Entry 7Z2U (X-ray diffraction, 1.90 A resolution); this record covers chains A and B.

[Chain A (and B)]
Protein: Ferulic acid esterase
Source organism: Lentilactobacillus buchneri
Notes: EC 3.1.1.73; chain B of this document is another copy of the same molecule, construct and numbering; everything in this record applies to it too
UniProtKB: D7RU28 (D7RU28_LENBU); residue numbers follow UniProt; this construct covers 1-260
Amino-acid sequence (282 residues; numbered -21 to 260; the number before each row is that of its first residue; numbers below 1 keep their minus sign (Met-21 is residue -21)):
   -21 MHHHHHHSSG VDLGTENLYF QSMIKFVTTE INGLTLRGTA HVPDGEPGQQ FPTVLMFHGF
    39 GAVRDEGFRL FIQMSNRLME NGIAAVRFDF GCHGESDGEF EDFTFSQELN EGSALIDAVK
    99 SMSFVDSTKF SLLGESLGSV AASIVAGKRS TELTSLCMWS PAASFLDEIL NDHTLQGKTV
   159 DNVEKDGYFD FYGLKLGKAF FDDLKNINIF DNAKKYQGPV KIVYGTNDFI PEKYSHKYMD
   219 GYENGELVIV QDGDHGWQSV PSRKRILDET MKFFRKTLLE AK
Not modelled in the structure: -21 to -4, 260
Construct notes: initiating methionine (-21); expression tag (-20 to 0)
Metal / ion sites: Ca2+: Asp218 (shared with Glu8(B) of chain B)
Ligand contacts:
  - ferulic acid (FER; 3-(4-hydroxy-3-methoxyphenyl)-2-propenoic acid), molecule 1: Gly37, Phe38, Ser114, Leu115, Ala140, Phe143, Glu146, Ile147, Thr152, Leu153, Gln154, Phe178, Phe207, Ile208, His233
  - ferulic acid (FER), molecule 2: Gln51, Arg55, Val238, Arg241, Lys242, Asp246
  - ferulic acid (FER), molecule 3: Glu77, Gly171, Leu172, Lys173
From the paper describing this entry:
  - catalytic residues: Ser114, Asp206, His233
  - mutagenesis - S114A: abolished catalytic activity on MF
  - self-association interface (contacts with another copy of this molecule); pairs are residue here / residue on that copy: Arg42-Glu73 (salt bridge), Phe46-Tyr170 (pi stacking), Arg65-Glu73 (salt bridge)
  - binding site for ferulic acid: Phe38, Ser114, Phe143, Glu146, Gln154, His233

[Interface between chain A and chain B]
Residue-residue contacts (68):
  Ile2(A) - Arg15(B)
  Phe4(A) - Phe4(B)  hydrophobic
  Phe4(A) - Arg15(B)
  Phe4(A) - Arg42(B)
  Phe4(A) - Glu73(B)
  Arg15(A) - Ile2(B)
  Arg15(A) - Phe4(B)
  Thr17(A) - Glu73(B)  hydrogen bond
  Gly39(A) - Phe46(B)
  Val41(A) - Asp43(B)
  Arg42(A) - Phe4(B)
  Arg42(A) - Arg42(B)
  Arg42(A) - Glu73(B)  salt bridge
  Asp43(A) - Val41(B)
  Asp43(A) - Glu73(B)
  Phe46(A) - Gly39(B)
  Phe46(A) - Phe169(B)  hydrophobic
  Phe46(A) - Tyr170(B)  hydrophobic
  Phe46(A) - Leu172(B)
  Arg47(A) - Cys70(B)  hydrogen bond (side chain-backbone)
  Arg47(A) - His71(B)
  Arg47(A) - Gly72(B)  hydrogen bond (side chain-backbone)
  Arg47(A) - Ser74(B)  hydrogen bond (side chain-backbone)
  Arg47(A) - Gly76(B)  hydrogen bond (side chain-backbone)
  Arg47(A) - Phe78(B)
  Ile50(A) - Gly72(B)
  Ile50(A) - Glu73(B)
  Gln51(A) - Leu172(B)
  Arg65(A) - Glu73(B)  salt bridge
  Cys70(A) - Arg47(B)  hydrogen bond (backbone-side chain)
  His71(A) - Arg47(B)
  Gly72(A) - Arg47(B)  hydrogen bond (backbone-side chain)
  Gly72(A) - Ile50(B)
  Glu73(A) - Phe4(B)
  Glu73(A) - Thr17(B)  hydrogen bond
  Glu73(A) - Arg42(B)  salt bridge
  Glu73(A) - Asp43(B)
  Glu73(A) - Ile50(B)
  Glu73(A) - Arg65(B)  salt bridge
  Ser74(A) - Arg47(B)  hydrogen bond (backbone-side chain)
  Gly76(A) - Arg47(B)  hydrogen bond (backbone-side chain)
  Phe78(A) - Arg47(B)
  Tyr166(A) - Val238(B)
  Asp168(A) - Ser237(B)
  Asp168(A) - Val238(B)  hydrogen bond (side chain-backbone)
  Phe169(A) - Phe46(B)  hydrophobic
  Tyr170(A) - Phe46(B)  hydrophobic
  Tyr170(A) - Gln236(B)
  Tyr170(A) - Arg241(B)  hydrogen bond (backbone-side chain)
  Gly171(A) - Gln236(B)  hydrogen bond (backbone-backbone)
  Gly171(A) - Ser237(B)
  Gly171(A) - Val238(B)
  Gly171(A) - Arg241(B)
  Leu172(A) - Phe46(B)
  Leu172(A) - Gln51(B)
  Leu172(A) - Val238(B)
  Lys173(A) - Val238(B)
  Gln236(A) - Tyr170(B)
  Gln236(A) - Gly171(B)  hydrogen bond (backbone-backbone)
  Ser237(A) - Asp168(B)
  Ser237(A) - Gly171(B)
  Val238(A) - Tyr166(B)
  Val238(A) - Asp168(B)  hydrogen bond (backbone-side chain)
  Val238(A) - Gly171(B)
  Val238(A) - Leu172(B)
  Val238(A) - Lys173(B)
  Arg241(A) - Tyr170(B)  hydrogen bond (side chain-backbone)
  Arg241(A) - Gly171(B)
Also at the interface, not in a pair above, chain A (34 interface residues in all): Glu77, Trp235, Pro239
Also at the interface, not in a pair above, chain B (34 interface residues in all): Glu77, Trp235, Pro239

[In short]
Chain A and chain B each contribute 34 residues to their interface; the contacts include 16 hydrogen bonds and
4 salt bridges. Polar pairs include Arg42(A)-Glu73(B), Arg65(A)-Glu73(B) and Thr17(A)-Glu73(B). Chain A binds
3 copies of ferulic acid. The paper reports catalytic residues Ser114(A), Asp206(A) and His233(A); S114A of
chain A abolishes catalytic activity on MF.
Chain A and chain B are both Ferulic acid esterase (Lentilactobacillus buchneri); the structure, Wild-type
ferulic acid esterase from Lactobacillus buchneri in complex with ferulate, was determined by X-ray
diffraction (same publication as 7Z2V and 7Z2X).
